PDB entry 1JPT | X-ray diffraction, 1.85 A resolution | chains L and H

[Chain L]
Protein: immunoglobulin Fab D3h44, light chain
Source organism: Homo sapiens
Notes: fragment: Fab fragment; antibody fragment or engineered binder
Amino-acid sequence (214 residues; each row starts with the number of its first residue):
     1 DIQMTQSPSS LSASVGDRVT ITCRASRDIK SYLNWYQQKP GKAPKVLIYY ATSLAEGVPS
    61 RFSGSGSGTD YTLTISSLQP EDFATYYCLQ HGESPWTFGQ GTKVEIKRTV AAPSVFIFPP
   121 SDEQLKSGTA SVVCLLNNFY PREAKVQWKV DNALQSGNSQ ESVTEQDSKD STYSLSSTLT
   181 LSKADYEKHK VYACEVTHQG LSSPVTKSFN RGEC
Not modelled in the structure: 214
Disulfides: C23-C88, C134-C194

[Chain H]
Protein: immunoglobulin Fab D3H44, heavy chain
Source organism: Homo sapiens
Notes: fragment: Fab fragment; antibody fragment or engineered binder
Amino-acid sequence (225 residues; each row starts with the number of its first residue):
     1 EVQLVESGGG LVQPGGSLRL SCAASGFNIK EYYMHWVRQA PGKGLEWVGL IDPEQGNTIY
    61 DPKFQDRATI SADNSKNTAY LQMNSLRAED TAVYYCARDT AAYFDYWGQG TLVTVSSAST
   121 KGPSVFPLAP SSKSTSGGTA ALGCLVKDYF PEPVTVSWNS GALTSGVHTF PAVLQSSGLY
   181 SLSSVVTVPS SSLGTQTYIC NVNHKPSNTK VDKKVEPKSC DKTHT
Not modelled in the structure: 132-136, 218-225
Disulfides: C22-C96, C144-C200

[Chain L / chain H interface]
Contacting residue pairs (70):
  N34(L) - A102(H)  hydrogen bond (side chain-backbone)
  N34(L) - Y103(H)
  Y36(L) - Y103(H)
  Y36(L) - F104(H)  hydrogen bond (side chain-backbone)
  Q38(L) - Q39(H)  hydrogen bond
  Q38(L) - Y95(H)
  K42(L) - Y95(H)  hydrogen bond (backbone-side chain)
  A43(L) - Y95(H)  hydrophobic
  A43(L) - W107(H)  hydrophobic
  A43(L) - G108(H)
  P44(L) - L45(H)  hydrophobic
  P44(L) - W107(H)  hydrogen bond (backbone-side chain)
  V46(L) - Y103(H)  hydrophobic
  Y49(L) - A102(H)
  Y49(L) - Y103(H)  hydrophobic
  Y87(L) - Q39(H)  hydrogen bond
  Y87(L) - K43(H)
  Y87(L) - G44(H)
  Y87(L) - L45(H)  hydrophobic
  L89(L) - F104(H)  hydrophobic
  H91(L) - A101(H)
  H91(L) - A102(H)
  S94(L) - I59(H)
  P95(L) - W47(H)  hydrophobic
  P95(L) - D61(H)
  P95(L) - P62(H)
  W96(L) - H35(H)
  W96(L) - W47(H)
  W96(L) - D99(H)
  W96(L) - F104(H)  hydrophobic
  F98(L) - L45(H)
  F98(L) - W47(H)
  F116(L) - T139(H)
  F116(L) - A140(H)
  F116(L) - A141(H)  hydrophobic
  F118(L) - L128(H)
  F118(L) - A129(H)
  F118(L) - A141(H)
  F118(L) - L142(H)  hydrophobic
  S121(L) - F126(H)
  S121(L) - P127(H)
  E123(L) - V125(H)
  E123(L) - F126(H)
  E123(L) - P127(H)
  E123(L) - K213(H)  salt bridge
  Q124(L) - F126(H)
  Q124(L) - K147(H)
  S131(L) - L145(H)
  S131(L) - K147(H)
  V133(L) - L128(H)  hydrophobic
  L135(L) - A141(H)  hydrophobic
  L135(L) - F170(H)  hydrophobic
  L135(L) - V185(H)  hydrophobic
  N137(L) - H168(H)  hydrogen bond
  N137(L) - T187(H)
  N138(L) - H168(H)  hydrogen bond
  Q160(L) - V173(H)
  Q160(L) - L174(H)  hydrogen bond (side chain-backbone)
  Q160(L) - Q175(H)
  E161(L) - V173(H)
  S162(L) - F170(H)
  S162(L) - P171(H)  hydrogen bond (side chain-backbone)
  S162(L) - V173(H)
  V163(L) - P171(H)
  T164(L) - F170(H)
  S174(L) - H168(H)  hydrogen bond
  S174(L) - F170(H)
  L175(L) - F170(H)
  S176(L) - F170(H)
  S176(L) - S183(H)  hydrogen bond
Other interface residues (no listed pair), chain L (39 interface residues in all): D1, A55, E56, Q100, T129, D167
Other interface residues (no listed pair), chain H (42 interface residues in all): V37, E46, P130, T169

[In short]
The interface between chain L and chain H involves 39 residues on one side and 42 on the other, with 12
hydrogen bonds and 1 salt bridge. Polar contacts include E123(L)-K213(H), N34(L)-A102(H) and Y36(L)-F104(H).
Chain L is immunoglobulin Fab D3h44, light chain and chain H is immunoglobulin Fab D3H44, heavy chain, both
from Homo sapiens; the structure, Crystal Structure of Fab D3H44, was determined by X-ray diffraction,
deposited together with 1JPS.
